2GLP - chains A and D of the 6 polymer chains in the assembly; structure by X-ray diffraction, 2.42 A resolution.

[Chain A (and D)]
Protein: (3R)-hydroxymyristoyl-acyl carrier protein dehydratase
Source organism: Helicobacter pylori
Notes: EC 4.2.1.-; chain D of this document is another copy of the same molecule, construct and numbering; everything in this record applies to it too
Reference sequence: Q5G940 (Q5G940_HELPY); numbering as in UniProt (aligned over 1-159)
Chain sequence (171 residues; numbered -11 to 159; the number before each row is that of its first residue; numbers below 1 keep their minus sign (Met-11 is residue -11)):
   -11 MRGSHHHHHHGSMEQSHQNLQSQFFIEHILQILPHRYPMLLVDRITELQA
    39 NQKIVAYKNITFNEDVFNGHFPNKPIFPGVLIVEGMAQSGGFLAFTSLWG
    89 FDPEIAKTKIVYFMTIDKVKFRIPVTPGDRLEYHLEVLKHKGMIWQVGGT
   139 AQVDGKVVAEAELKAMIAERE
Disordered / not traced: -11 to 7
Construct notes: expression tag (-11 to 0)
Small-molecule neighbours:
  - BDE (n'-[(1E)-(3,5-dibromo-2,4-dihydroxyphenyl)methylene]nicotinohydrazide): Phe59, Lys62, Ile64, Phe109, Ile111, Pro112
  - benzamidine (BEN), molecule 1: Gln9, Gln11, Phe12, Phe13, His16, Phe89
  - benzamidine (BEN), molecule 2: Ile20, Leu21, Pro22, His23, Gly79, Phe83, Ala94, Lys97, Ile98, Val99, Arg158
  - benzamidine (BEN), molecule 3: Gln40, Lys41, Glu124, Val125, Leu126
  - benzamidine (BEN), molecule 4: Met131, Ile132, Met154, Ile155, Ala156
  - benzamidine (BEN), molecule 5: Gly137, Thr138, Glu148

[How chain A and chain D interact]
Residue-residue contacts - 53 pairs, chain A then chain D:
  Ile14(A) - Phe50(D)  hydrophobic
  Ile14(A) - Pro63(D)  hydrophobic
  Leu18(A) - Phe50(D)  hydrophobic
  Tyr25(A) - Asn51(D)
  Tyr25(A) - Glu52(D)
  Tyr25(A) - Asp53(D)
  Tyr25(A) - Asn56(D)
  Pro26(A) - Asn51(D)
  Leu28(A) - Phe50(D)  hydrophobic
  Asp31(A) - Thr49(D)  hydrogen bond
  Asp31(A) - Phe50(D)  hydrogen bond (side chain-backbone)
  Asp31(A) - Gly116(D)
  Arg32(A) - Thr114(D)
  Arg32(A) - Pro115(D)  hydrogen bond (side chain-backbone)
  Arg32(A) - Gly116(D)
  Arg32(A) - Asp117(D)  salt bridge
  Tyr45(A) - Gly116(D)  hydrogen bond (side chain-backbone)
  Lys46(A) - Thr49(D)  hydrogen bond
  Lys46(A) - Asn51(D)
  Asn47(A) - Asn47(D)
  Asn47(A) - Ile48(D)  hydrogen bond (side chain-backbone)
  Asn47(A) - Thr49(D)  hydrogen bond (backbone-side chain)
  Asn47(A) - Gly116(D)  hydrogen bond (side chain-backbone)
  Asn47(A) - Asp117(D)  hydrogen bond (side chain-backbone)
  Ile48(A) - Asn47(D)  hydrogen bond (backbone-side chain)
  Thr49(A) - Asp31(D)  hydrogen bond
  Thr49(A) - Lys46(D)  hydrogen bond
  Thr49(A) - Asn47(D)  hydrogen bond (side chain-backbone)
  Thr49(A) - Thr49(D)
  Thr49(A) - Glu52(D)
  Phe50(A) - Ile14(D)  hydrophobic
  Phe50(A) - Leu18(D)  hydrophobic
  Phe50(A) - Leu28(D)  hydrophobic
  Phe50(A) - Asp31(D)  hydrogen bond (backbone-side chain)
  Asn51(A) - Tyr25(D)
  Asn51(A) - Pro26(D)  hydrogen bond (side chain-backbone)
  Asn51(A) - Leu29(D)
  Asn51(A) - Lys46(D)
  Asn51(A) - Glu52(D)
  Glu52(A) - Tyr25(D)
  Glu52(A) - Thr49(D)
  Glu52(A) - Asn51(D)  hydrogen bond
  Asp53(A) - Tyr25(D)
  Asn56(A) - Tyr25(D)
  Pro63(A) - Ile14(D)  hydrophobic
  Thr114(A) - Arg32(D)
  Pro115(A) - Arg32(D)  hydrogen bond (backbone-side chain)
  Gly116(A) - Asp31(D)
  Gly116(A) - Arg32(D)
  Gly116(A) - Tyr45(D)  hydrogen bond (backbone-side chain)
  Gly116(A) - Asn47(D)  hydrogen bond (backbone-side chain)
  Asp117(A) - Arg32(D)  salt bridge
  Asp117(A) - Asn47(D)  hydrogen bond (backbone-side chain)
Other interface residues (no listed pair), chain A (25 interface residues in all): Met27, Leu29, Arg118
Other interface residues (no listed pair), chain D (25 interface residues in all): Met27, Arg118

[Overview]
Chain A and chain D each contribute 25 residues to their interface, with 20 hydrogen bonds and 2 salt bridges.
Polar contacts include Arg32(A)-Asp117(D), Asp31(A)-Thr49(D) and Asp31(A)-Phe50(D). Bound to chain A: 5 copies
of benzamidine and compound BDE.
Both chains are (3R)-hydroxymyristoyl-acyl carrier protein dehydratase (Helicobacter pylori). Entry 2GLP
(Crystal structure of (3R)-Hydroxyacyl-Acyl Carrier Protein Dehydratase(FabZ) from Helicobacter pylori
complexed with compound 1) was determined by X-ray diffraction together with 2GLL, 2GLM and 2GLV from the same
study.
